9JGA - chains F and G of the 12 polymer chains in the assembly; structure by electron microscopy, 3.00 A resolution.

Chain F (and G):
Protein: Portal protein
From: Salmonella enterica subsp. enterica serovar Typhimurium
Notes: chain G of this document is another copy of the same molecule, construct and numbering; everything in this record applies to it too
UniProtKB: A0A3V9J0D3 (A0A3V9J0D3_SALTM); residues 1-725 here = UniProt positions 1-725
Amino-acid sequence (725 residues; row label = number of the first residue in the row):
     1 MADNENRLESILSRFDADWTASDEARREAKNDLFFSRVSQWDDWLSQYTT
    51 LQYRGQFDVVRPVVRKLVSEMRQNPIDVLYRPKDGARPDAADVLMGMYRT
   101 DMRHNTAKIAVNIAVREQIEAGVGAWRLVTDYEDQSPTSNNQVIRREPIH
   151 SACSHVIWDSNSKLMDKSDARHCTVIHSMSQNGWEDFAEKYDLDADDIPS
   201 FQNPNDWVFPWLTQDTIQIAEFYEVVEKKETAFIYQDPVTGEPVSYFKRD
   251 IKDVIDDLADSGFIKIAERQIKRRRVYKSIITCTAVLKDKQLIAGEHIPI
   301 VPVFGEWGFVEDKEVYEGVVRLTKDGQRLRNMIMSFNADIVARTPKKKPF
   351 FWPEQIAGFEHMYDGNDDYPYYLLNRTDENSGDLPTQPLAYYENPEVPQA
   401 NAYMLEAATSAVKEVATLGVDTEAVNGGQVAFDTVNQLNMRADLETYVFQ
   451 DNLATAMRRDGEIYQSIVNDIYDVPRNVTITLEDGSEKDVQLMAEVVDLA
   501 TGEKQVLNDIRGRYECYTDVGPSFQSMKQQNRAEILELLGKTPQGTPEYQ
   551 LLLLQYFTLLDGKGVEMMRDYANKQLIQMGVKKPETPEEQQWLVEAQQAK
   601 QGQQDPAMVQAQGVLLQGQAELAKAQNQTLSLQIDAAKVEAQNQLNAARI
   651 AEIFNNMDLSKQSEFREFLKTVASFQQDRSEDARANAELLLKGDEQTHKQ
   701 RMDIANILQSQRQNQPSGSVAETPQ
Unresolved in the structure: 1-5, 198-216, 378-387, 419-442, 600-725

Chain F / chain G interface:
Residue-residue contacts (159; chain F residue first):
  Arg-37(F) with Phe-309(G); Val-310(G)
  Val-38(F) with Val-310(G), hydrophobic
  Gln-52(F) with Trp-44(G); Tyr-48(G)
  Tyr-53(F) with Tyr-48(G), hydrophobic; Asp-325(G), hydrogen bond; Arg-328(G)
  Gly-55(F) with Asp-325(G)
  Gln-56(F) with Leu-322(G); Asp-325(G)
  Phe-57(F) with Asp-325(G); Gly-326(G)
  Asp-58(F) with Leu-322(G); Val-415(G)
  Val-59(F) with Glu-414(G); Val-415(G), hydrophobic
  Arg-61(F) with Glu-317(G), salt bridge; Leu-322(G)
  Pro-62(F) with Val-415(G)
  Arg-65(F) with Glu-306(G), salt bridge; Ala-416(G), hydrogen bond (side chain-backbone); Thr-446(G); Tyr-447(G); Val-448(G)
  Val-68(F) with Tyr-447(G)
  Arg-72(F) with Tyr-447(G); Asp-451(G), salt bridge
  Thr-100(F) with Arg-81(G)
  His-104(F) with Arg-458(G); Glu-515(G)
  Asn-105(F) with Thr-455(G); Arg-458(G)
  Ile-109(F) with Thr-455(G)
  Tyr-132(F) with Glu-268(G); Arg-269(G); Gln-270(G)
  Glu-133(F) with Arg-269(G), hydrogen bond (backbone-side chain)
  Asp-134(F) with Asp-84(G); Arg-269(G), hydrogen bond (backbone-side chain)
  Gln-135(F) with Arg-269(G); Ile-271(G); Lys-272(G), hydrogen bond (side chain-backbone)
  Ser-136(F) with Arg-269(G), hydrogen bond (backbone-side chain); Ile-271(G)
  Pro-137(F) with Ile-234(G); Pro-243(G), hydrophobic; Tyr-246(G), hydrophobic; Ile-271(G)
  Thr-138(F) with Gly-241(G); Pro-243(G)
  Ser-139(F) with Arg-269(G), hydrogen bond (backbone-side chain)
  Asn-140(F) with Ala-267(G); Arg-269(G)
  His-150(F) with Trp-307(G); Phe-309(G)
  Ser-178(F) with Asp-312(G), hydrogen bond
  Met-179(F) with Lys-163(G)
  Gly-183(F) with Asn-161(G)
  Asp-186(F) with Asn-161(G), hydrogen bond; Arg-171(G), salt bridge
  Glu-189(F) with Lys-229(G)
  Lys-190(F) with Lys-229(G), hydrogen bond (backbone-side chain)
  Arg-330(F) with Ala-411(G)
  Met-334(F) with Ala-407(G)
  Asn-337(F) with Met-404(G)
  Ala-338(F) with Tyr-48(G); Leu-329(G), hydrophobic; Met-332(G), hydrophobic
  Asp-339(F) with Tyr-48(G), hydrogen bond
  Val-341(F) with Met-332(G); Ile-333(G), hydrophobic; Phe-336(G); Met-404(G), hydrophobic
  Ala-342(F) with Tyr-48(G); Thr-49(G); Leu-51(G), hydrophobic; Met-332(G), hydrophobic
  Arg-343(F) with Tyr-48(G); Phe-336(G)
  Thr-344(F) with Thr-50(G); Leu-51(G); Asp-339(G)
  Pro-345(F) with Phe-336(G), hydrophobic; Asp-339(G); Ile-340(G), hydrophobic; Pro-395(G)
  Lys-346(F) with Gln-52(G), hydrogen bond; Asp-339(G); Arg-343(G); Pro-395(G)
  Lys-347(F) with Tyr-392(G); Glu-393(G)
  Tyr-363(F) with Phe-350(G)
  Tyr-369(F) with Lys-348(G), hydrogen bond (backbone-side chain)
  Pro-370(F) with Lys-348(G); Pro-349(G); Tyr-363(G)
  Tyr-371(F) with Pro-349(G); Phe-351(G), hydrophobic; Glu-360(G); Tyr-363(G)
  Tyr-372(F) with Pro-349(G), hydrogen bond (backbone-backbone); Phe-350(G); Phe-351(G), hydrogen bond (backbone-backbone); Tyr-392(G), hydrophobic
  Leu-373(F) with Phe-351(G)
  Leu-374(F) with Phe-350(G), hydrophobic; Phe-351(G); Trp-352(G); Pro-353(G)
  Asn-375(F) with Trp-352(G), hydrogen bond (backbone-side chain)
  Arg-376(F) with Trp-352(G), hydrogen bond (backbone-side chain)
  Pro-388(F) with Ala-390(G)
  Leu-389(F) with Phe-350(G), hydrophobic
  Tyr-391(F) with Phe-350(G); Tyr-391(G), hydrogen bond (side chain-backbone); Tyr-392(G); Glu-393(G), hydrogen bond (side chain-backbone)
  Val-397(F) with Ala-400(G), hydrophobic; Met-404(G), hydrophobic
  Gln-399(F) with Ala-400(G)
  Ala-402(F) with Tyr-403(G), hydrophobic
  Glu-406(F) with Tyr-403(G), hydrogen bond
  Lys-413(F) with Glu-414(G), salt bridge
  Thr-479(F) with Arg-81(G)
  Thr-481(F) with Arg-81(G)
  Glu-487(F) with Arg-81(G), salt bridge
  Arg-532(F) with Glu-534(G), salt bridge
  Leu-536(F) with Lys-541(G)
  Gln-544(F) with Pro-543(G)
  Tyr-549(F) with Lys-541(G), hydrogen bond (side chain-backbone); Thr-542(G); Pro-543(G)
  Leu-553(F) with Glu-548(G)
  Leu-554(F) with Glu-548(G)
  Tyr-556(F) with Leu-538(G), hydrophobic
  Phe-557(F) with Leu-538(G), hydrophobic; Glu-548(G); Leu-552(G), hydrophobic
  Leu-560(F) with Glu-534(G)
  Asp-561(F) with Met-527(G); Gln-530(G); Asn-531(G), hydrogen bond; Glu-534(G)
  Gly-564(F) with Asn-531(G); Gln-555(G), hydrogen bond (backbone-side chain)
  Val-565(F) with Asn-531(G); Ile-535(G), hydrophobic
  Met-567(F) with Leu-551(G), hydrophobic; Gln-555(G); Leu-576(G), hydrophobic; Val-581(G), hydrophobic
  Met-568(F) with Leu-552(G), hydrophobic; Gln-555(G)
  Tyr-571(F) with Glu-548(G), hydrogen bond; Leu-551(G), hydrophobic; Val-581(G), hydrophobic
  Gln-575(F) with Glu-548(G)
Other interface residues (no listed pair), chain F (97 interface residues in all): Val-64, Ser-69, Arg-116, Glu-117, Asn-141, Ser-151, His-155, Asn-182, Glu-185, Tyr-191, Pro-349, Asp-368, Leu-405, Leu-539, Lys-563
Other interface residues (no listed pair), chain G (100 interface residues in all): Ala-17, Leu-45, Ser-160, Asp-166, Ala-232, Glu-242, Val-315, Lys-347, Ile-356, Asp-364, Asn-401, Ala-408, Asp-443, Tyr-517, Phe-524, Glu-537, Leu-559, Lys-582

Overview:
Chain F and chain G form an interface of 97 and 100 residues respectively; the contacts include 24 hydrogen
bonds and 7 salt bridges. Polar contacts include Arg-61(F)/Glu-317(G), Arg-65(F)/Glu-306(G) and
Arg-72(F)/Asp-451(G).
Chain F and chain G are both Portal protein (Salmonella enterica subsp. enterica serovar Typhimurium); the
structure, P22 procapsid portal, was determined by electron microscopy together with 9JG6, 9KYV, 9KYW, 9KYX
and 9KYY from the same study.
